4GRW - chains A and B of the 5 polymer chains in the assembly; structure by X-ray diffraction, 2.55 A resolution.

== Chain A ==
Name: Interleukin-23 subunit alpha
Source organism: Homo sapiens
UniProt: Q9NPF7 (IL23A_HUMAN); residues -18 to 170 here correspond to UniProt positions 1-189 (UniProt number = residue number + 19)
Sequence (189 residues; numbered -18 to 170; the number before each row is that of its first residue; numbers below 1 keep their minus sign (Met-18 is residue -18)):
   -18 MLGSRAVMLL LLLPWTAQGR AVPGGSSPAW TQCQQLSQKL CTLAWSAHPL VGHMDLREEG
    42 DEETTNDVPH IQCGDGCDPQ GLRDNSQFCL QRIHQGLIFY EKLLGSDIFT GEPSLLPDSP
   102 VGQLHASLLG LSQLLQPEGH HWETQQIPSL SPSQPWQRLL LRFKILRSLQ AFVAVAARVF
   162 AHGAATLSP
Unresolved in the structure: -18 to 7, 32-46, 119-134, 169-170
Disulfide bonds: Cys58-Cys70

== Chain B ==
Name: Interleukin-12 subunit beta
Source organism: Homo sapiens
UniProt: P29460 (IL12B_HUMAN); residues -21 to 306 here correspond to UniProt positions 1-328 (UniProt number = residue number + 22)
Sequence (328 residues; row label = number of the first residue in the row; numbers below 1 keep their minus sign (Met-21 is residue -21)):
   -21 MCHQQLVISW FSLVFLASPL VAIWELKKDV YVVELDWYPD APGEMVVLTC DTPEEDGITW
    39 TLDQSSEVLG SGKTLTIQVK EFGDAGQYTC HKGGEVLSHS LLLLHKKEDG IWSTDILKDQ
    99 KEPKNKTFLR CEAKNYSGRF TCWWLTTIST DLTFSVKSSR GSSDPQGVTC GAATLSAERV
   159 RGDNKEYEYS VECQEDSACP AAEESLPIEV MVDAVHKLKY ENYTSSFFIR DIIKPDPPKN
   219 LQLKPLKNSR QVEVSWEYPD TWSTPHSYFS LTFCVQVQGK SKREKKDRVF TDKTSATVIC
   279 RKNASISVRA QDRYYSSSWS EWASVPCS
Unresolved in the structure: -21 to 0, 140-142, 160-161, 258-264, 306
Disulfide bonds: Cys28-Cys68, Cys109-Cys120, Cys148-Cys171, Cys278-Cys305
Covalently attached groups: glycan linked to Asn200
UniProt features mapped onto this chain:
  - glycosylation: Asn113 (N-linked (GlcNAc...) asparagine), Asn200 (N-linked (GlcNAc...) asparagine), Trp297 (C-linked (Man) tryptophan)
What the authors report for this chain:
  - post-translational modification sites: Asn200
  - binding site for N-acetylglucosamine: Asn200

== Interface between chain A and chain B ==
Residue-residue contacts - 34 pairs, chain A then chain B:
  Gln19(A) - Asp270(B)  hydrogen bond
  Gln19(A) - Arg291(B)
  Cys22(A) - Tyr292(B)  hydrogen bond (side chain-backbone)
  Trp26(A) - Ser294(B)  hydrogen bond
  Pro50(A) - Glu181(B)
  His51(A) - Glu181(B)  salt bridge
  His51(A) - Ser183(B)
  Ile52(A) - Ala180(B)
  Ile52(A) - Glu181(B)  hydrogen bond (backbone-backbone)
  Gln53(A) - Ala180(B)
  Cys54(A) - Cys177(B)  hydrogen bond
  Cys54(A) - Ala180(B)
  Cys58(A) - Tyr246(B)  hydrogen bond (backbone-side chain)
  Asp59(A) - Ala179(B)
  Pro60(A) - Pro243(B)  hydrophobic
  Ser149(A) - Glu181(B)
  Gln151(A) - Tyr293(B)
  Ala152(A) - Glu181(B)
  Ala152(A) - Arg208(B)
  Phe153(A) - Glu181(B)
  Ala155(A) - Tyr292(B)
  Val156(A) - Ala179(B)
  Ala158(A) - Tyr292(B)  hydrophobic
  Arg159(A) - Tyr114(B)  hydrogen bond
  Arg159(A) - Tyr246(B)
  Arg159(A) - Phe247(B)
  Arg159(A) - Asp290(B)  salt bridge
  Arg159(A) - Tyr292(B)
  Val160(A) - Tyr246(B)
  Ala162(A) - Ser245(B)
  Ala162(A) - Tyr292(B)
  His163(A) - Pro243(B)
  His163(A) - Ser245(B)  hydrogen bond
  His163(A) - Tyr246(B)
Also at the interface, not in a pair above, chain A (25 interface residues in all): Arg148, Ala166, Thr167
Also at the interface, not in a pair above, chain B (18 interface residues in all): Ser248
The authors on this interface:
  - residue pairs: Cys54(A)-Cys177(B)

== In short ==
Chain A and chain B form an interface of 25 and 18 residues respectively, with 8 hydrogen bonds and 2 salt
bridges. Polar contacts include His51(A)-Glu181(B), Arg159(A)-Asp290(B) and Gln19(A)-Asp270(B). The paper
describes a contact between Cys54(A) and Cys177(B). From the paper: a binding site for N-acetylglucosamine at
Asn200(B); a modification site at Asn200(B).
Chain A is Interleukin-23 subunit alpha and chain B is Interleukin-12 subunit beta, both from Homo sapiens;
the structure, Structure of a complex of human IL-23 with 3 Nanobodies (Llama vHHs), was determined by X-ray
diffraction.
